PDB entry 1L3I | X-ray diffraction, 1.95 A resolution | chains B and D of the 4 polymer chains in the assembly

Chain B (and D):
Name: Precorrin-6y methyltransferase/putative decarboxylase
Organism: Methanothermobacter thermautotrophicus
Notes: chain D of this document is another copy of the same molecule, construct and numbering; everything in this record applies to it too
Reference sequence: O26249 (CBIT_METTH); numbering as in UniProt (aligned over 1-192)
Sequence (192 residues; each row starts with the number of its first residue):
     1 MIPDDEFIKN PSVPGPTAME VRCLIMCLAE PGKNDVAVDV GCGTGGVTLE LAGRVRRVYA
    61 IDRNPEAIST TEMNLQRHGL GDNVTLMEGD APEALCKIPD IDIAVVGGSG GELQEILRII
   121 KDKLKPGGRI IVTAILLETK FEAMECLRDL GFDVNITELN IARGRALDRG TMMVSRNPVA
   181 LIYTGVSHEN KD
Unresolved in the structure: 187-192
Differences from the reference sequence: modified residue (1, 19, 26, 73, 87, 144, 172-173)
Modified residues: Mse1, Mse19, Mse26, Mse73, Mse87, Mse144, Mse172, Mse173 (selenomethionine; parent Met)
Small-molecule neighbours: S-adenosylhomocysteine (SAH): Val13, Pro14, Gly15, Pro16, Thr17, Arg22, Gly41, Cys42, Gly43, Thr44, Gly45, Gly46, Val47, Ile61, Asp62, Arg63, Asn64, Ala67, Gly89, Asp90, Ala91, Gly107, Gly108, Ser109, Gly110, Glu112, Ile116
Swiss-Prot annotation at these positions:
  - binding site (S-adenosyl-L-methionine): Thr17, Gly41 to Gly45, Asp62, Ala91

Interface between chain B and chain D:
Residue-residue contacts (8; chain B residue first):
  Leu137(B) with Mse144(D), hydrophobic; Ile156(D), hydrophobic
  Phe141(B) with Glu138(D); Phe141(D), hydrophobic
  Glu142(B) with Phe141(D)
  Mse144(B) with Leu137(D), hydrophobic
  Ile156(B) with Leu137(D), hydrophobic
  Asn160(B) with Asn160(D)
Interface residues without a listed pair, chain B (8 interface residues in all): Glu138, Lys140
Interface residues without a listed pair, chain D (7 interface residues in all): Lys140

In short:
Chain B and chain D form an interface of 8 and 7 residues respectively. Ligands of chain B:
S-adenosylhomocysteine. From UniProt: 8 S-adenosyl-L-methionine-binding residues on chain B.
Both chains are Precorrin-6y methyltransferase/putative decarboxylase (Methanothermobacter
thermautotrophicus). Entry 1L3I (MT0146, the precorrin-6Y methyltransferase (cbit) homolog from M.
thermoautotrophicum, adohcy binary complex) was determined by X-ray diffraction together with 1F38, 1KXZ, 1L3B
and 1L3C from the same study.
